Entry 5Y60 (electron microscopy, 7.50 A resolution (low resolution: residue-level contacts below are approximate; hydrogen-bond / salt-bridge calls are withheld)); this record covers chains O and P of the 26 polymer chains in the assembly.

== Chain O (and P) ==
Name: V-type ATP synthase, subunit K
Source organism: Thermus thermophilus HB8
Notes: chain P of this document is another copy of the same molecule, construct and numbering; everything in this record applies to it too
Reference sequence: Q5SIT7 (Q5SIT7_THET8); residues -18 to 80 here correspond to UniProt positions 1-99 (UniProt number = residue number + 19)
Sequence (99 residues; each row starts with the number of its first residue; numbers below 1 keep their minus sign (Met-18 is residue -18)):
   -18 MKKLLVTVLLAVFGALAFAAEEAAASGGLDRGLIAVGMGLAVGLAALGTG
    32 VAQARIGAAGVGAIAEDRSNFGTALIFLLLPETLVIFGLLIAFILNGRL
Unresolved in the structure: -18 to 4

== How chain O and chain P interact ==
Pairs across the interface (8; chain O residue first):
  Asp11(O) with Gly13(P)
  Gly29(O) with Leu28(P); Gly31(P)
  Ala33(O) with Gly31(P); Ala35(P)
  Ile37(O) with Ala35(P)
  Leu80(O) with Ala5(P); Ala6(P)
Other interface residues (no listed pair), chain O (10 interface residues in all): Ile15, Leu25, Arg36, Gly78, Arg79
Other interface residues (no listed pair), chain P (9 interface residues in all): Ser7, Gly24, Val32

== Overview ==
10 residues of chain O and 9 residues of chain P are in contact.
Chain O and chain P are both V-type ATP synthase, subunit K (Thermus thermophilus HB8); the structure,
V/A-type ATPase/synthase from Thermus thermophilus, rotational state 3, was determined by electron microscopy
(same publication as 5Y5Y, 5Y5X and 5Y5Z).
